5WDE - chain A; structure by X-ray diffraction, 1.85 A resolution.

Chain A:
Protein: Kinesin-like protein KIFC3
From: Homo sapiens
Notes: fragment: motor domain
UniProtKB: Q9BVG8 (KIFC3_HUMAN); residue numbers follow UniProt; this construct covers 443-770
Sequence (330 residues; each row starts with the number of its first residue):
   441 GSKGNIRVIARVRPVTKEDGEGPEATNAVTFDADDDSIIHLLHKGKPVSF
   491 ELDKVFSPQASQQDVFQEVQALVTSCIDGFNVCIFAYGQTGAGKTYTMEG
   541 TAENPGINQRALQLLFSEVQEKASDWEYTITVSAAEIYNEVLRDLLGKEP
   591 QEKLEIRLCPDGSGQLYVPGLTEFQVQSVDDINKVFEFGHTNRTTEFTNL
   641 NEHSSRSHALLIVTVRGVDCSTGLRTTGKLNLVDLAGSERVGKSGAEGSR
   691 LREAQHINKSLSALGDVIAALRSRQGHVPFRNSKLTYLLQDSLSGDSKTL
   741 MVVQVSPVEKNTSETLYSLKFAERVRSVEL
Disordered / not traced: 441-444, 684-686, 768-770
Differences from the reference sequence: expression tag (441-442)
Curated features (UniProtKB/Swiss-Prot):
  - binding site (ATP): Gly528 to Thr535

In short:
UniProt lists 8 ATP-binding residues.
Chain A is Kinesin-like protein KIFC3 (Homo sapiens); the structure, Crystal structure of the KIFC3 motor
domain in complex with ADP, was determined by X-ray diffraction together with 5W3D and 5WDH from the same
study.
